PDB entry 5GAS | electron microscopy, 9.50 A resolution (very low resolution: no residue pairs are listed; an interface is given only as per-side residue counts) | chains Q and R of the 26 polymer chains in the assembly

== Chain Q (and R) ==
Name: Vacuolar type ATP synthase subunit
Organism: Thermus thermophilus
Notes: chain R of this document is another copy of the same molecule, construct and numbering; everything in this record applies to it too
Reference sequence: P74900 (P74900_THETH); residues -18 to 80 here correspond to UniProt positions 1-99 (UniProt number = residue number + 19)
Chain sequence (99 residues; row label = number of the first residue in the row; numbers below 1 keep their minus sign (Met-18 is residue -18)):
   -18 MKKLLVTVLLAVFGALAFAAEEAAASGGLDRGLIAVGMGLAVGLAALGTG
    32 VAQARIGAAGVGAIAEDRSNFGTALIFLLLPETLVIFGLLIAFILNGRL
Unresolved in the structure: -18 to 0
Reported in the primary citation:
  - catalytic residues: Glu63 (citing earlier work)

== How chain Q and chain R interact ==
At this resolution (10 A) residue pairs are not listed: 16 residues of chain Q and 16 of chain R lie at the interface.

== In short ==
Chain Q and chain R each contribute 16 residues to their interface. From the paper: the catalytic residue
Glu63(Q).
Both chains are Vacuolar type ATP synthase subunit (Thermus thermophilus). Entry 5GAS (Thermus thermophilus
V/A-ATPase, conformation 2) was determined by electron microscopy, deposited together with 5GAR.
